Entry 8Q3X (X-ray diffraction, 2.30 A resolution); this record covers chains EEE and JJJ of the 11 polymer chains in the assembly.

[Chain EEE]
Protein: Histone H3.1
Organism: Homo sapiens
UniProt: P68431 (H31_HUMAN); residues 38-135 here correspond to UniProt positions 39-136 (UniProt number = residue number + 1)
Chain sequence (98 residues; numbered 38 to 135; the number before each row is that of its first residue):
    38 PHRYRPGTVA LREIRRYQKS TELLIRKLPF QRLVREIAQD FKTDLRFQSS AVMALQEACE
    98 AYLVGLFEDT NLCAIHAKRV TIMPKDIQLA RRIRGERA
Ion coordination: Mg2+: Asp77 (shared with 1 residue of chain DDD)
Small-molecule neighbours: 4-diphenylphosphanylbenzoic acid (XIS): Lys122, Gln125, Leu126, Arg129, Arg134, Ala135

[Chain JJJ]
Molecule: 145-nt DNA strand
Organism: Homo sapiens
Sequence (145 nucleotides; row label = number of the first residue in the row; numbers below 1 keep their minus sign (DA-72 is residue -72)):
   -72 ATCAATATCC ACCTGCAGAT ACTACCAAAA GTGTATTTGG AAACTGCTCC ATCAAAAGGC
   -12 ATGTTCAGCT GATTCAGCTG AACATGCCTT TTGATGGAGC AGTTTCCAAA TACACTTTTG
    48 GTAGTATCTG CAGGTGGATA TTGAT

[Interface between chain EEE and chain JJJ]
Residue-residue contacts - 27 pairs, chain EEE then chain JJJ:
  His39(EEE) - DT69(JJJ)  base contact
  His39(EEE) - DG70(JJJ)  sugar contact
  Arg40(EEE) - DG70(JJJ)  sugar contact
  Tyr41(EEE) - DT69(JJJ)  phosphate contact
  Tyr41(EEE) - DG70(JJJ)  phosphate contact
  Arg42(EEE) - DA-6(JJJ)  phosphate contact
  Arg42(EEE) - DG-5(JJJ)  salt bridge to the phosphate
  Arg42(EEE) - DG70(JJJ)  salt bridge to the phosphate
  Pro43(EEE) - DA-6(JJJ)  phosphate contact
  Pro43(EEE) - DG-5(JJJ)  sugar contact
  Thr45(EEE) - DT69(JJJ)  phosphate contact
  Thr45(EEE) - DG70(JJJ)  hydrogen bond to the phosphate
  Arg63(EEE) - DC-13(JJJ)  salt bridge to the phosphate
  Arg72(EEE) - DC-23(JJJ)  salt bridge to the phosphate
  Arg83(EEE) - DC-24(JJJ)  phosphate contact
  Arg83(EEE) - DC-23(JJJ)  phosphate contact
  Phe84(EEE) - DC-24(JJJ)  sugar contact
  Phe84(EEE) - DC-23(JJJ)  hydrogen bond to the phosphate
  Gln85(EEE) - DC-24(JJJ)  phosphate contact
  Ser86(EEE) - DC-24(JJJ)  hydrogen bond to the phosphate
  Arg116(EEE) - DT-3(JJJ)  phosphate contact
  Arg116(EEE) - DG-2(JJJ)  phosphate contact
  Val117(EEE) - DC-4(JJJ)  phosphate contact
  Val117(EEE) - DT-3(JJJ)  hydrogen bond to the phosphate
  Thr118(EEE) - DC-4(JJJ)  hydrogen bond to the phosphate
  Thr118(EEE) - DT-3(JJJ)  hydrogen bond to the phosphate
  Met120(EEE) - DG-2(JJJ)  phosphate contact
Interface residues without a listed pair, chain EEE (17 interface residues in all): Lys115
Interface residues without a listed pair, chain JJJ (12 interface residues in all): DG-14, DA71

[Summary]
17 residues of chain EEE and 12 residues of chain JJJ are in contact, with 6 hydrogen bonds and 4 salt
bridges. Among the polar pairs are Thr45(EEE)-DG70(JJJ), Phe84(EEE)-DC-23(JJJ) and Ser86(EEE)-DC-24(JJJ).
Chain EEE binds 4-diphenylphosphanylbenzoic acid.
Here chain EEE is Histone H3.1 and chain JJJ is a 145-nt DNA strand, both from Homo sapiens. Entry 8Q3X
(Structure of Nucleosome Core with a Bound Metallopeptide Conjugate (Kaposi Sarcoma Associated Herpesvirus
LANA Peptide-Au[I] Compound)) was determined by X-ray diffraction together with 8Q36, 8Q3E and 8Q3M from the
same study.
